Entry 5AH5 (X-ray diffraction, 2.10 A resolution); this record covers chains B and D.

== Chain B ==
Molecule: Leucine--tRNA ligase
From: Agrobacterium radiobacter K84
Notes: EC 6.1.1.4
UniProtKB: B9JQP8 (B9JQP8_AGRRK); residues 1-814 here = UniProt positions 1-814
Chain sequence (822 residues; row label = number of the first residue in the row):
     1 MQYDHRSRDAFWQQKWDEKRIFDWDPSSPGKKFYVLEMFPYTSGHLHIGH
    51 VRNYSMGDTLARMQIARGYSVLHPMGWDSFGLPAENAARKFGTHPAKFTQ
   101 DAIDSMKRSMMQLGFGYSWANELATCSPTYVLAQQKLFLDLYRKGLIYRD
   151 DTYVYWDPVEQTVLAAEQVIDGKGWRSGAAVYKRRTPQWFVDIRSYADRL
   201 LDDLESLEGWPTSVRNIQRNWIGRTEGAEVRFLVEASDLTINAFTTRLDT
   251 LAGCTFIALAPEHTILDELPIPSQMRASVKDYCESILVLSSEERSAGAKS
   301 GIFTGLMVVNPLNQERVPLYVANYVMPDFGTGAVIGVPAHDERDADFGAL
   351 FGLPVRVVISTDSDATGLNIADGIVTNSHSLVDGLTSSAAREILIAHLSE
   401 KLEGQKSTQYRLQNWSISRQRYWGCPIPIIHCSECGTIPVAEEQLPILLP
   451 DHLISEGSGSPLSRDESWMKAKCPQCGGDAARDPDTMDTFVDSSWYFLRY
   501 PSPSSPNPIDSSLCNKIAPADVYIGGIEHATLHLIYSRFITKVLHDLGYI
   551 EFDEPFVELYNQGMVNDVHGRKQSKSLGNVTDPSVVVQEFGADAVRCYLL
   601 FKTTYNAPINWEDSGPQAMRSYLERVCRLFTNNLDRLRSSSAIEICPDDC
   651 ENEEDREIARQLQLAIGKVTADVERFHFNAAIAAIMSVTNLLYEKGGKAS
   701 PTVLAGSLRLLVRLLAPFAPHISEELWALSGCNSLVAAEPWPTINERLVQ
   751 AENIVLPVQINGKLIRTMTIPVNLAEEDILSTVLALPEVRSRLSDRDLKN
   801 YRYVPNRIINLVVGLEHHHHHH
Disordered / not traced: 1, 268-275, 339-340, 351-385, 818-822
Differences from the reference sequence: expression tag (815-822)
Ion coordination: Zn2+: Cys432, Cys435, Cys473, Cys476
Residues lining bound ligands: 5'-O-(L-leucylsulfamoyl)adenosine (LSS): Met38, Phe39, Pro40, Tyr41, His47, Gly49, His50, Asn53, Tyr54, Asp78, Phe490, Ser493, Tyr496, Tyr523, Ile524, Gly525, Gly526, Glu528, His529, His533, Gln562, Gly563, Met564, Val565
What the authors report for this chain:
  - binding site for 5'-O-(L-leucylsulfamoyl)adenosine: Phe39
  - mutagenesis - T42P/A102N/Q573M, T42P/A102N/Q413R/Q573M: decreased growth in response to TM84
  - mutagenesis - Q573M, Q573M/T581V, T581V: unchanged growth in response to TM84
  - mutagenesis - Q413R, D567N, R571E, R571M, R571Q: unchanged growth
  - mutagenesis - L577K: decreased stability
  - mutagenesis - T42P/A102N/Q413R/Q573M (21-fold): decreased catalytic activity on TM84
  - mutagenesis - T42P/A102N/Q413R/Q573M: increased binding to TM84

== Chain D ==
Molecule: Trna-leu taa isoacceptor
From: Agrobacterium tumefaciens
Sequence (84 nucleotides; row label = number of the first residue in the row; a row labelled like 46A-46G holds insertion residues (46A, then the next letters in order)):
     1 GCCCGCAUGGUGAAAUCGGU
   20A A
    21 AACACAUCGCACUUAAAAUGCGCCGC
46A-46G CUCUGGC
    47 UUGCCGGUUCAAGUCCGGCUGCGGGCACCA
Disordered / not traced: 34-36
Ion coordination: Mn2+ near G1 (its only coordinating residue here)

== Interface between chain B and chain D ==
Pairs across the interface (79; chain B residue first):
  Thr212(B) with G5(D), sugar contact
  Asn216(B) with C3(D), hydrogen bond to the sugar; C4(D), hydrogen bond to the sugar; G70(D), base contact
  Asn220(B) with C3(D), base contact; G71(D), hydrogen bond to the base; C72(D), sugar contact
  Trp221(B) with C72(D), phosphate contact
  Phe244(B) with A76(D), base contact
  Thr245(B) with A76(D), hydrogen bond to the phosphate
  Thr246(B) with A76(D), hydrogen bond to the phosphate
  Arg247(B) with A76(D), phosphate contact
  Arg294(B) with C74(D), base contact
  Ser295(B) with C74(D), hydrogen bond to the phosphate
  Ala296(B) with C74(D), hydrogen bond to the base
  Gly297(B) with C74(D), hydrogen bond to the base
  Ala298(B) with C74(D), hydrogen bond to the base
  Lys299(B) with C74(D), base contact
  Asn323(B) with C74(D), base contact
  Tyr324(B) with C74(D), hydrogen bond to the sugar; A76(D), base contact
  Val325(B) with A76(D), base contact
  Met326(B) with C74(D), phosphate contact; A76(D), hydrogen bond to the base
  Phe329(B) with C75(D), sugar contact; A76(D), hydrogen bond to the base
  Val334(B) with A76(D), base contact
  Asp341(B) with A76(D), hydrogen bond to the sugar
  Arg343(B) with C74(D), sugar contact; C75(D), salt bridge to the phosphate; A76(D), hydrogen bond to the sugar
  Arg411(B) with C72(D), hydrogen bond to the phosphate; A73(D), salt bridge to the phosphate
  Phe601(B) with C23(D), sugar contact; A24(D), sugar contact
  Lys602(B) with G12(D), hydrogen bond to the sugar
  Thr603(B) with G12(D), sugar contact; A13(D), hydrogen bond to the phosphate
  Thr604(B) with A13(D), hydrogen bond to the phosphate; A14(D), hydrogen bond to the phosphate
  Ala618(B) with C25(D), sugar contact
  Arg625(B) with G40(D), salt bridge to the phosphate; C41(D), salt bridge to the phosphate
  Arg628(B) with U39(D), hydrogen bond to the phosphate; G40(D), salt bridge to the phosphate
  Ala671(B) with U16(D), base contact
  Arg675(B) with A15(D), salt bridge to the phosphate; U16(D), salt bridge to the phosphate
  His677(B) with A15(D), salt bridge to the phosphate
  Asn679(B) with A13(D), phosphate contact; A14(D), hydrogen bond to the phosphate
  Ala680(B) with A14(D), phosphate contact; A15(D), phosphate contact
  Ala683(B) with A22(D), base contact; C23(D), sugar contact
  Met686(B) with C23(D), sugar contact; A24(D), phosphate contact
  Ser687(B) with C23(D), sugar contact
  Asn690(B) with C23(D), phosphate contact; A24(D), hydrogen bond to the phosphate
  Tyr693(B) with C41(D), phosphate contact
  Val755(B) with U20(D), base contact
  Pro757(B) with U20(D), sugar contact
  Gln759(B) with G19(D), hydrogen bond to the base
  Gly762(B) with A57(D), sugar contact
  Lys763(B) with C46G(D), phosphate contact
  Leu764(B) with U20(D), phosphate contact
  Thr767(B) with U20(D), base contact
  Arg792(B) with G46F(D), salt bridge to the phosphate
  Arg802(B) with G19(D), base contact; C56(D), base contact
  Val804(B) with G19(D), base contact
  Arg807(B) with C17(D), base contact; G19(D), hydrogen bond to the sugar
  Ile808(B) with G19(D), base contact; U20(D), sugar contact
  Asn810(B) with G19(D), base contact; C56(D), hydrogen bond to the base
  Val812(B) with C56(D), sugar contact
Other interface residues (no listed pair), chain B (64 interface residues in all): Ser213, Ile217, Asp328, Gly332, Ala333, Ala607, Ser621, Asp672, Glu694, Asn761
Other interface residues (no listed pair), chain D (30 interface residues in all): A20A

== Overview ==
Chain B and chain D form an interface of 64 and 30 residues respectively; the contacts include 25 hydrogen
bonds and 9 salt bridges. Polar contacts include Asn220(B)-G71(D), Ala296(B)-C74(D) and Gly297(B)-C74(D). The
paper reports a binding site for 5'-O-(L-leucylsulfamoyl)adenosine at Phe39(B); T42P/A102N/Q573M and
T42P/A102N/Q413R/Q573M of chain B reduce growth in response to TM84; 11 substitutions were tested in all.
Chain B is Leucine--tRNA ligase (Agrobacterium radiobacter K84) and chain D is Trna-leu taa isoacceptor
(Agrobacterium tumefaciens); the structure, Crystal structure of the ternary complex of Agrobacterium
radiobacter K84 agnB2 LeuRS-tRNA-LeuAMS, was determined by X-ray diffraction.
